Entry 9UD8 (electron microscopy, 3.75 A resolution); this record covers chains B and C of the 6 polymer chains in the assembly.

== Chain B ==
Molecule: Na(+)-translocating NADH-quinone reductase subunit B
From: Vibrio cholerae O395
Notes: EC 7.2.1.1
Reference sequence: A5F5X0 (NQRB_VIBC3); residue numbers follow UniProt; this construct covers 1-415
Chain sequence (415 residues; each row starts with the number of its first residue):
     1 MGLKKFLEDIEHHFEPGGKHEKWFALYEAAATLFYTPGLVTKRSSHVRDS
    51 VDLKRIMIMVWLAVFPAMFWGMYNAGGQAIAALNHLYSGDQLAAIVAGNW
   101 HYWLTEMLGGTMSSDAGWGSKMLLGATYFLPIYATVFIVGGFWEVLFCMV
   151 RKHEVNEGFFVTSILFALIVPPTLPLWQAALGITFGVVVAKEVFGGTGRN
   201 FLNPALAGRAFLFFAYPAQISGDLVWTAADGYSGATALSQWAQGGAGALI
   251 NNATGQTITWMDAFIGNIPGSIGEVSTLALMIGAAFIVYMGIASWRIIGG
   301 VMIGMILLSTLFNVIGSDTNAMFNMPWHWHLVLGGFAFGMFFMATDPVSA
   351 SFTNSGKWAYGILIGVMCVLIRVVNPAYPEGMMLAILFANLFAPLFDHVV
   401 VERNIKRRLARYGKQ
Disordered / not traced: 1-26, 414-415
Swiss-Prot annotation at these positions:
  - modified residue: Thr236 (FMN phosphoryl threonine)
  - mutagenesis: Phe185 (F185A: Decreases riboflavin content), Trp226 (W226L: Decreases riboflavin content)
Small-molecule neighbours:
  - FMN (flavin mononucleotide), molecule 1: Ile169, Arg209, Phe213, Ser221, Trp226, Thr236, Ala237, Leu238, Ser239, Pro269, Gly270, Ser271, Glu274, Gly334, Gly335, Phe338, Gly339, Met343, Pro379, Glu380, Gly381, Met382, Met383, Leu384
  - FMN, molecule 2: Phe213, Phe214, Pro217, Ser221, Gly222, Asp223, Ala377, Tyr378, Pro379
  - riboflavin (RBF): Ile56, Met57, Val60, Gly158, Val161, Thr162, Leu165, Lys191, Thr197, Gly198, Asn200, Asn203, Pro204, Ala205, Ile292, Phe342, Met343, Thr345, Asp346, Pro347, Val348, Ser349

== Chain C ==
Molecule: Na(+)-translocating NADH-quinone reductase subunit C
From: Vibrio cholerae O395
Notes: EC 7.2.1.1
Reference sequence: A5F5Y7 (NQRC_VIBC3); residue numbers follow UniProt; this construct covers 1-257
Chain sequence (257 residues; row label = number of the first residue in the row):
     1 MASNNDSIKKTLFVVIALSLVCSIIVSAAAVGLRDKQKENAALDKQSKIL
    51 QVAGIEAKGSKQIVELFNKSIEPRLVDFNTGDFVEGDAANYDQRKAAKEA
   101 SESIKLTAEQDKAKIQRRANVGVVYLVKDGDKTSKVILPVHGNGLWSMMY
   151 AFVAVETDGNTVSGLTYYEQGETPGLGGEVENPAWRAQWVGKKLFDENHK
   201 PAIKIVKGGAPQGSEHGVDGLSGATLTSNGVQNTFDFWLGDMGFGPFLTK
   251 VRDGGLN
Disordered / not traced: 1-5, 257
Swiss-Prot annotation at these positions:
  - modified residue: Thr225 (FMN phosphoryl threonine)
  - mutagenesis: His216 (H216L: Decrease in FMN binding), Thr225 (T225L: Loss of FMN binding)
Small-molecule neighbours: FMN (flavin mononucleotide): Leu145, Trp146, Glu172, Thr173, Leu176, Gly177, Gly223, Ala224, Thr225, Leu226, Thr227

== Chain B / chain C interface ==
Contacting residue pairs (4; chain B residue first):
  Pro217(B) - Leu176(C)  hydrophobic
  Pro376(B) - Leu226(C)
  Ala377(B) - Trp146(C)  hydrophobic
  Tyr378(B) - Trp146(C)
Other interface residues (no listed pair), chain B (5 interface residues in all): Ala218
Other interface residues (no listed pair), chain C (4 interface residues in all): Leu145

== Overview ==
The interface between chain B and chain C involves 5 residues on one side and 4 on the other. One flavin
mononucleotide molecule is bound between chain B and chain C. Bound to chain B: flavin mononucleotide and
riboflavin.
Chain B is Na(+)-translocating NADH-quinone reductase subunit B and chain C is Na(+)-translocating
NADH-quinone reductase subunit C, both from Vibrio cholerae O395; the structure, Cryo-EM structure of
Na+-translocating NADH-ubiquinone oxidoreductase from Vibrio cholerae reduced by NADH, in the absence of ...,
was determined by electron microscopy together with 9U5G, 9UD3, 9UD4, 9UD5, 9UD6, 9UD9 and 4 further entries
from the same study.
